Entry 4HH3 (X-ray diffraction, 1.75 A resolution); this record covers chains B and C of the 3 polymer chains in the assembly.

[Chain B]
Protein: Transcriptional regulator, PpsR
From: Rhodobacter sphaeroides
Reference sequence: Q3J179 (Q3J179_RHOS4); residue numbers follow UniProt; this construct covers 2-257
Chain sequence (262 residues; numbered -4 to 257; the number before each row is that of its first residue; numbers below 1 keep their minus sign (Gly-4 is residue -4)):
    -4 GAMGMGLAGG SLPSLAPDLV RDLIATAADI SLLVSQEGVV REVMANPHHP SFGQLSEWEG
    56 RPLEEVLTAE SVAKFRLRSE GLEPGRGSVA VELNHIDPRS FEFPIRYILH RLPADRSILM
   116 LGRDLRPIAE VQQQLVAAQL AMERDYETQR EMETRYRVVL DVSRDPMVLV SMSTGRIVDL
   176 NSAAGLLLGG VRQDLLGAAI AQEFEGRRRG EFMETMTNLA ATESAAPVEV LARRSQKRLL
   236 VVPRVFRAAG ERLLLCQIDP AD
Disordered / not traced: -4 to 4, 41-45, 92-96
Differences from the reference sequence: expression tag (-4 to 1)

[Chain C]
Protein: AppA protein
From: Rhodobacter sphaeroides
Reference sequence: Q53119 (Q53119_RHOSH); numbering as in UniProt (aligned over 168-399)
Chain sequence (240 residues; each row starts with the number of its first residue):
   168 VEADTFALYA LTEAQAGRSG RAKAVARLSD LLSTDPLGRL TEVEELLRAH APTAADFARL
   228 FEACAERLTR ALAEDRISRM QVTLAYSALQ MALRRIHHLP DPQKSVGAVL VAGVPGHKPI
   288 LEAALAAEML RAVGWSTSVV HPESVAALAA RLKTSRTSTL VVAPSLLEGT EQEADTLRFV
   348 SALRARTDLP GLSILVGGRL AQLPPSKLKD SGADAGFAHL ALLPAALARV ASSAHHHHHH
Disordered / not traced: 168-183, 401-407
Differences from the reference sequence: engineered mutation Ser399 (Cys in Q53119); expression tag (400-407)

[How chain B and chain C interact]
Contacting residue pairs (25; chain B residue first):
  Val126(B) - Met247(C)  hydrophobic
  Gln129(B) - Leu251(C)
  Ala133(B) - Leu204(C)  hydrophobic
  Ala133(B) - Leu251(C)  hydrophobic
  Ala136(B) - Met258(C)
  Met137(B) - Met258(C)  hydrophobic
  Asp140(B) - Met258(C)
  Asp140(B) - Arg262(C)  salt bridge
  Tyr141(B) - Gln257(C)  hydrogen bond
  Tyr141(B) - Arg261(C)
  Ser168(B) - Thr321(C)
  Arg242(B) - Ala275(C)
  Arg242(B) - Ser303(C)
  Arg242(B) - Ser322(C)  hydrogen bond (side chain-backbone)
  Arg242(B) - Arg323(C)  hydrogen bond (side chain-backbone)
  Arg242(B) - Thr324(C)
  Ala244(B) - Asp268(C)  hydrogen bond (backbone-side chain)
  Ala244(B) - Arg298(C)
  Ala244(B) - Thr304(C)
  Ala244(B) - Ser305(C)
  Gly245(B) - Ser305(C)
  Gly245(B) - Ser322(C)
  Arg247(B) - Thr321(C)  hydrogen bond (side chain-backbone)
  Arg247(B) - Ser322(C)
  Arg247(B) - Arg323(C)
Other interface residues (no listed pair), chain B (14 interface residues in all): Leu130, Ala243
Other interface residues (no listed pair), chain C (19 interface residues in all): Thr250, Ser254

[Summary]
Chain B and chain C form an interface of 14 and 19 residues respectively; the contacts include 5 hydrogen
bonds and 1 salt bridge. Polar contacts include Asp140(B)-Arg262(C), Tyr141(B)-Gln257(C) and
Arg242(B)-Ser322(C).
Here chain B is Transcriptional regulator, PpsR and chain C is AppA protein, both from Rhodobacter
sphaeroides. Entry 4HH3 (Structure of the AppA-PpsR2 core complex from Rb. sphaeroides) was determined by
X-ray diffraction together with 4HH1 and 4HH2 from the same study.
